6Q5G - chain A; structure by X-ray diffraction, 2.00 A resolution.

# Chain A
Protein: Sugar ABC transporter substrate-binding protein
From: Bifidobacterium animalis subsp. lactis BB-12
UniProt: A0A386JXS7 (A0A386JXS7_BIFAN); residue numbers follow UniProt; this construct covers 21-447
Sequence (427 residues; each row starts with the number of its first residue):
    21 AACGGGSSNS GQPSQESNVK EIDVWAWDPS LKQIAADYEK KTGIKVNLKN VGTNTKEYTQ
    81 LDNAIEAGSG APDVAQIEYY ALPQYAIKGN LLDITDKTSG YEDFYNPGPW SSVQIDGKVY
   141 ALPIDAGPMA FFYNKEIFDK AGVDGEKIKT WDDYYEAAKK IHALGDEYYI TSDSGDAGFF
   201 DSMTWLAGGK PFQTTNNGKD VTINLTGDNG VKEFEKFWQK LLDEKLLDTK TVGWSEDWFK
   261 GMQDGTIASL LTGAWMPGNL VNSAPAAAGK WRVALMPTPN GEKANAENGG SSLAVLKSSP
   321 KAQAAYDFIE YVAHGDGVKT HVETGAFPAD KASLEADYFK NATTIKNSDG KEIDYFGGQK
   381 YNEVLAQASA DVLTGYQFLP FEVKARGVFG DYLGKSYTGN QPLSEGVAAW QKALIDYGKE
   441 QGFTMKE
Not modelled in the structure: 21-31
Modified residues: Mse149, Mse203, Mse262, Mse276, Mse296, Mse445 (selenomethionine; parent Met)

# In short
Chain A is Sugar ABC transporter substrate-binding protein (Bifidobacterium animalis subsp. lactis BB-12); the
structure, The ABC transporter associated binding protein from B. animalis subsp. lactis Bl-04 without ligand.
SeMet variant, was determined by X-ray diffraction, deposited together with 6H0H.
